PDB entry 6W6H | electron microscopy, 3.30 A resolution | chains E and F of the 7 polymer chains in the assembly

# Chain E (and F)
Name: Chaperone protein ClpB
Organism: Mycobacterium tuberculosis
Notes: chain F of this document is another copy of the same molecule, construct and numbering; everything in this record applies to it too
Reference sequence: P9WPD0 (CLPB_MYCTO); numbering as in UniProt (aligned over 1-848)
Amino-acid sequence (848 residues; row label = number of the first residue in the row):
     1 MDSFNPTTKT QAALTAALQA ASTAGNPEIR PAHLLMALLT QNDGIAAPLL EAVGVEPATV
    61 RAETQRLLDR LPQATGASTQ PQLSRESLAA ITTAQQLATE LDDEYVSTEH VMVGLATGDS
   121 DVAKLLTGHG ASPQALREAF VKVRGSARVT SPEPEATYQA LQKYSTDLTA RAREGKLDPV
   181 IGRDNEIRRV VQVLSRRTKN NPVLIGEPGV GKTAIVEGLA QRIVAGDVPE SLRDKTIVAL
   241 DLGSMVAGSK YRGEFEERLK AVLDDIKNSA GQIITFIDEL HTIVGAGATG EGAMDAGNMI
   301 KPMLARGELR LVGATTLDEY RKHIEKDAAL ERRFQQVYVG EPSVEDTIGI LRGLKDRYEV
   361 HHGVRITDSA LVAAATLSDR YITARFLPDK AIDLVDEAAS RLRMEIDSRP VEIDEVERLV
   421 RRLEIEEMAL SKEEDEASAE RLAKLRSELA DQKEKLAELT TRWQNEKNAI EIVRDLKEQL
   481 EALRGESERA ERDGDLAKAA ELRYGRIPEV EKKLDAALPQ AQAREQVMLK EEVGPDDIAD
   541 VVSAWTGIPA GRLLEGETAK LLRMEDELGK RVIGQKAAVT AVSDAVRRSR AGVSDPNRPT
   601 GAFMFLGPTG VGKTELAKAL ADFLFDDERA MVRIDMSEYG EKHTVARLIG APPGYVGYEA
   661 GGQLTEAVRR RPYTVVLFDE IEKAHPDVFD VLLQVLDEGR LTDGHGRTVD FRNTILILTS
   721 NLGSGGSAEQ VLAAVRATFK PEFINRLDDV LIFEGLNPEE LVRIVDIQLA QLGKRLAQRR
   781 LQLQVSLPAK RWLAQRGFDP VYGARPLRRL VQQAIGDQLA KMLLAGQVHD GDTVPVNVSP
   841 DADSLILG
Unresolved in the structure: 1-158, 247-251, 285-296, 408-529, 846-848 (chain F: 1-158, 289-295, 470-529, 846-848)
Swiss-Prot annotation at these positions:
  - binding site (ATP): Gly206 to Thr213, Gly607 to Thr614
Ligand contacts:
  - ADP (adenosine-5'-diphosphate), molecule 1: Asp178, Pro179, Val180, Ile181, Gly182, Glu207, Pro208, Gly209, Val210, Gly211, Lys212, Thr213, Ala214, Ile350, Pro388, Asp389
  - ADP, molecule 2: Arg571, Val572, Ile573, Thr609, Gly610, Val611, Gly612, Lys613, Thr614, Glu615, Arg633, Leu756, Ile764, Gln768, Ala804, Arg805
Reported in the primary citation:
  - mutagenesis - L18R, S22R, L88R, T92R: unchanged catalytic activity (ATP hydrolysis)
  - mutagenesis - R365A, D368R, E434K, E436R: unchanged catalytic activity (ClpB ATPase activity)
  - mutagenesis - R422A: abolished catalytic activity on refold a protein substrate
  - mutagenesis - L18R, L88R, R365A, D368R, E436R, L496A, Y504A: abolished catalytic activity
  - mutagenesis - E434K: decreased catalytic activity on aggregated luciferase reactivation
  - mutagenesis - Q11R, T15R: abolished expression
  - mutagenesis - S22R, T92R: decreased catalytic activity on aggregate luciferase reactivation
  - mutagenesis - R503A: unchanged catalytic activity

# Chain E / chain F interface
Pairs across the interface - 18 pairs, chain E then chain F:
  Gly243(E) with Glu325(F); Lys326(F)
  Ser244(E) with Lys326(F); Ala328(F)
  Glu254(E) with Lys326(F)
  Arg629(E) with Glu742(F); Arg746(F)
  Arg775(E) with Val593(F); Asp595(F), salt bridge
  Gln778(E) with Gly592(F)
  Arg779(E) with Ala591(F)
  Arg809(E) with Asp749(F), salt bridge
  Gln812(E) with Arg588(F)
  Asp817(E) with Arg588(F), salt bridge
  Lys821(E) with Arg587(F)
  Leu824(E) with Leu561(F), hydrophobic; Leu562(F), hydrophobic; Arg587(F)
Also at the interface, not in a pair above, chain E (17 interface residues in all): Asp241, Met245, Glu659, Ala820, Leu823
Also at the interface, not in a pair above, chain F (21 interface residues in all): Asp327, Leu553, Thr558, Asp584, Ser594, Pro596, Lys642

# Overview
Chain E and chain F form an interface of 17 and 21 residues respectively, with 3 salt bridges. Among the polar
pairs are Arg775(E)-Asp595(F), Arg809(E)-Asp749(F) and Asp817(E)-Arg588(F). The paper reports that L18R, L88R
and R365A of chain E, among others, abolish catalytic activity; Q11R and T15R of chain E abolish expression;
14 substitutions were tested in all.
Chain E and chain F are both Chaperone protein ClpB (Mycobacterium tuberculosis); the structure, The
Mycobacterium tuberculosis ClpB disaggregase hexamer structure in conformation II in the presence of DnaK
chaperone ..., was determined by electron microscopy (same publication as 6W6I, 6W6J and 6W6G).
